7XFH - chains A and I of the 11 polymer chains in the assembly; structure by electron microscopy, 2.90 A resolution.

# Chain A
Molecule: Histone H3.2
Source organism: Xenopus laevis
Reference sequence: P84233 (H32_XENLA); residues 0-135 here correspond to UniProt positions 1-136 (UniProt number = residue number + 1)
Amino-acid sequence (136 residues; each row starts with the number of its first residue; numbering starts at 0):
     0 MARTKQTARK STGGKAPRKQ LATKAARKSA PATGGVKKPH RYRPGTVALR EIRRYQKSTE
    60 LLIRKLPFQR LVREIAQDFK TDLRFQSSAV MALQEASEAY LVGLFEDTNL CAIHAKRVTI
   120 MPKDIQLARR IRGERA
Disordered / not traced: 0-37, 135
Curated features (UniProtKB/Swiss-Prot):
  - modified residue: Arg2 (Asymmetric dimethylarginine), Thr3 (Phosphothreonine), Lys4 (Allysine), Gln5 (5-glutamyl dopamine), Thr6 (Phosphothreonine), Arg8 (Citrulline), Lys9 (N6,N6,N6-trimethyllysine), Ser10 (ADP-ribosylserine), Thr11 (Phosphothreonine), Lys14 (N6-(2-hydroxyisobutyryl)lysine), Arg17 (Asymmetric dimethylarginine), Lys18 (N6-(2-hydroxyisobutyryl)lysine), Lys23 (N6-(2-hydroxyisobutyryl)lysine), Arg26 (Citrulline), Lys27 (N6,N6,N6-trimethyllysine), Ser28 (ADP-ribosylserine), Lys36 (N6,N6,N6-trimethyllysine), Lys37 (N6-methyllysine), Tyr41 (Phosphotyrosine), Lys56 (N6,N6,N6-trimethyllysine) and 8 more in UniProt
  - lipidation: Cys110 (S-palmitoyl cysteine)

# Chain I
Molecule: 152-nt DNA strand
Source organism: Xenopus laevis
Sequence (152 nucleotides; row label = number of the first residue in the row; numbers below 1 keep their minus sign (DA-77 is residue -77)):
   -77 ATGCACAGGA TGTATATATC TGACACGTGC CTGGAGACTA GGGAGTAXTC CCCTTGGCGG
   -17 TTAAAACGCG GGGGACAGCG CGTACGTGCG TTTAAGCGGT GCTAGAGCTG TCTACGACCA
    43 ATTGAGCGGC CTCGGCACCG GGATTCTCCA GG
Disordered / not traced: -77 to -60, 73-74
Modified / non-standard residues: AAB (2'-deoxy-ribofuranose-5'-monophosphate) at position -30

# Chain A / chain I interface
Contacting residue pairs (21; chain A residue first):
  Arg40(A) with DG-8(I), base contact
  Tyr41(A) with DT69(I), sugar contact
  Arg42(A) with DG-5(I), salt bridge to the phosphate; DC70(I), phosphate contact
  Pro43(A) with DG-5(I), phosphate contact
  Thr45(A) with DC70(I), hydrogen bond to the phosphate
  Arg63(A) with DA-13(I), salt bridge to the phosphate
  Arg72(A) with DT-23(I), salt bridge to the phosphate
  Arg83(A) with DT-24(I), sugar contact; DT-23(I), phosphate contact
  Phe84(A) with DT-24(I), sugar contact; DT-23(I), hydrogen bond to the phosphate
  Gln85(A) with DT-24(I), phosphate contact
  Lys115(A) with DA-3(I), phosphate contact
  Arg116(A) with DA-3(I), phosphate contact; DC-2(I), phosphate contact
  Val117(A) with DA-3(I), hydrogen bond to the phosphate
  Thr118(A) with DG-4(I), phosphate contact; DA-3(I), hydrogen bond to the phosphate
  Met120(A) with DA-3(I), phosphate contact; DC-2(I), phosphate contact
Other interface residues (no listed pair), chain A (16 interface residues in all): Lys122
Other interface residues (no listed pair), chain I (11 interface residues in all): DC71

# Summary
The interface between chain A and chain I involves 16 residues on one side and 11 on the other; the contacts
include 4 hydrogen bonds and 3 salt bridges. Among the polar pairs are Thr45(A)-DC70(I), Phe84(A)-DT-23(I) and
Val117(A)-DA-3(I).
Chain A is Histone H3.2 and chain I is a 152-nt DNA strand, both from Xenopus laevis; the structure, Structure
of nucleosome-AAG complex (A-30I, post-catalytic state), was determined by electron microscopy together with
7XFC, 7XFI, 7XFJ, 7XFL, 7XFM and 7XFN from the same study.
